Entry 8F53 (electron microscopy, 2.93 A resolution); this record covers chains Od and Sl of the 60 polymer chains in the assembly.

# Chain Od (and Sl)
Name: RC_I_2
From: synthetic construct
Notes: chain Sl of this document is another copy of the same molecule, construct and numbering; everything in this record applies to it too
Sequence (54 residues; each row starts with the number of its first residue):
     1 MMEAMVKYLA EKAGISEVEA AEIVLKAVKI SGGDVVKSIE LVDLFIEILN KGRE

# How chain Od and chain Sl interact
Pairs across the interface (15):
  M1(Od) - M1(Sl)  hydrophobic
  M2(Od) - M1(Sl)
  M2(Od) - A4(Sl)  hydrophobic
  E17(Od) - K7(Sl)  salt bridge
  V18(Od) - E11(Sl)
  E22(Od) - K12(Sl)  salt bridge
  L25(Od) - Y8(Sl)  hydrophobic
  L25(Od) - I39(Sl)  hydrophobic
  V28(Od) - V35(Sl)  hydrophobic
  V28(Od) - I39(Sl)  hydrophobic
  K29(Od) - V36(Sl)
  K29(Od) - I39(Sl)
  K29(Od) - D43(Sl)  salt bridge
  G32(Od) - V36(Sl)
  G33(Od) - V36(Sl)
Other interface residues (no listed pair), chain Sl (12 interface residues in all): M5, E40

# Overview
Chain Od and chain Sl form an interface of 10 and 12 residues respectively, with 3 salt bridges. Polar
contacts include E17(Od)-K7(Sl), E22(Od)-K12(Sl) and K29(Od)-D43(Sl).
Chain Od and chain Sl are both RC_I_2 (synthetic construct); the structure, Top-down design of protein
architectures with reinforcement learning, was determined by electron microscopy (same publication as 8F4X and
8F54).
